Entry 1WT5 (X-ray diffraction, 2.10 A resolution); this record covers chains A and B of the 4 polymer chains in the assembly.

[Chain A (and B)]
Name: Anti egfr antibody fv region
Source organism: Homo sapiens
Notes: fragment: VH fragment; antibody fragment or engineered binder; chain B of this document is another copy of the same molecule, construct and numbering; everything in this record applies to it too
Chain sequence (127 residues; row label = number of the first residue in the row):
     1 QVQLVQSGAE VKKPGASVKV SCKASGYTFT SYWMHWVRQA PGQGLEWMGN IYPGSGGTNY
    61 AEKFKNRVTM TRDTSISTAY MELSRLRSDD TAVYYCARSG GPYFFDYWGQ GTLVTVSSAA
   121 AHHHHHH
Not modelled in the structure: 116-127
Cystine bridges: Cys22-Cys96

[Interface between chain A and chain B]
Residue-residue contacts (7):
  Val11(A) - Pro41(B)  hydrophobic
  Pro41(A) - Val11(B)  hydrophobic
  Pro41(A) - Thr115(B)
  Val93(A) - Leu113(B)  hydrophobic
  Leu113(A) - Val93(B)  hydrophobic
  Leu113(A) - Leu113(B)  hydrophobic
  Thr115(A) - Pro41(B)
Other interface residues (no listed pair), chain A (9 interface residues in all): Ala9, Glu10, Gln39, Thr91
Other interface residues (no listed pair), chain B (8 interface residues in all): Ala9, Gln39, Thr91

[Overview]
The interface between chain A and chain B involves 9 residues on one side and 8 on the other.
Both chains are Anti egfr antibody fv region (Homo sapiens). Entry 1WT5 (The Crystal Structure Of A Humanized
Antibody Fv 528) was determined by X-ray diffraction (same publication as 2Z4Q).
